Entry 6U01 (X-ray diffraction, 1.87 A resolution); this record covers chains C and D of the 4 polymer chains in the assembly.

Chain C (and D):
Name: 4-hydroxy-tetrahydrodipicolinate synthase
From: Campylobacter jejuni
Notes: EC 4.3.3.7; chain D of this document is another copy of the same molecule, construct and numbering; everything in this record applies to it too
UniProtKB: A0A2U0QMK8 (A0A2U0QMK8_CAMJU); numbering as in UniProt (aligned over 1-298)
Chain sequence (310 residues; numbered -11 to 298; the number before each row is that of its first residue; numbers below 1 keep their minus sign (Met-11 is residue -11)):
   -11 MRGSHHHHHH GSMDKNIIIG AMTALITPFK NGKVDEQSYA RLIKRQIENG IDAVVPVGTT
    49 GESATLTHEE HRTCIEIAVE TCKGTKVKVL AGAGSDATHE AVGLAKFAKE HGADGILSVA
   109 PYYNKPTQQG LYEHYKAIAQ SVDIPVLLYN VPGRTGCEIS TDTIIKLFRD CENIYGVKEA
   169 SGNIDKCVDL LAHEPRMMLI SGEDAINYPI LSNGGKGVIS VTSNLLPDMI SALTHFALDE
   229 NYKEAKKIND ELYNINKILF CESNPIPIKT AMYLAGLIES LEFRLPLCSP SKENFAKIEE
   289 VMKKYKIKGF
Unresolved in the structure: -11 to 2
Differences from the reference sequence: expression tag (-11 to 0); engineered mutation Asp84 (Asn in A0A2U0QMK8)
Modified / non-standard residues: Lys166 ((2S)-2-amino-6-[(1-hydroxy-1-oxo-propan-2-ylidene)amino]hexanoic acid; KPI)
Bound ions: Mg2+ near Asp158 (its only coordinating residue here)

How chain C and chain D interact:
Pairs across the interface (40; chain C residue first):
  Ile172(C) - Ile172(D)  hydrophobic
  Ile172(C) - Ile194(D)  hydrophobic
  Ile172(C) - Pro197(D)  hydrophobic
  Asp173(C) - Ala193(D)
  Asp173(C) - Ile194(D)
  Asp173(C) - Tyr241(D)  hydrogen bond
  Asp173(C) - Lys245(D)  salt bridge
  Val176(C) - Ala193(D)
  Val176(C) - Pro197(D)  hydrophobic
  Val176(C) - Asn237(D)
  Val176(C) - Tyr241(D)  hydrophobic
  Asp177(C) - Tyr241(D)
  Ala180(C) - Asp238(D)
  His181(C) - Tyr241(D)
  His181(C) - Asn242(D)  hydrogen bond
  Ala193(C) - Asp173(D)
  Ala193(C) - Val176(D)
  Ile194(C) - Ile172(D)  hydrophobic
  Ile194(C) - Asp173(D)
  Tyr196(C) - Ser200(D)  hydrogen bond (side chain-backbone)
  Tyr196(C) - Asn201(D)
  Tyr196(C) - Tyr230(D)
  Pro197(C) - Ile172(D)  hydrophobic
  Pro197(C) - Val176(D)  hydrophobic
  Ser200(C) - Tyr196(D)  hydrogen bond (backbone-side chain)
  Ser200(C) - Ser200(D)  hydrogen bond
  Asn201(C) - Tyr196(D)
  Asn201(C) - Lys234(D)  hydrogen bond (backbone-side chain)
  Tyr230(C) - Tyr230(D)  hydrophobic
  Lys231(C) - Glu228(D)
  Lys234(C) - Asn201(D)  hydrogen bond (side chain-backbone)
  Asn237(C) - Val176(D)
  Asp238(C) - Val176(D)
  Asp238(C) - Ala180(D)
  Tyr241(C) - Asp173(D)  hydrogen bond
  Tyr241(C) - Val176(D)  hydrophobic
  Tyr241(C) - Asp177(D)
  Tyr241(C) - His181(D)
  Asn242(C) - His181(D)  hydrogen bond
  Lys245(C) - Asp173(D)  salt bridge
Other interface residues (no listed pair), chain C (23 interface residues in all): Gly170, Leu179, Gly202
Other interface residues (no listed pair), chain D (23 interface residues in all): Gly170, Leu179, Gly202

In short:
Chain C and chain D each contribute 23 residues to their interface; the contacts include 9 hydrogen bonds and
2 salt bridges. Among the polar pairs are Asp173(C)-Lys245(D), Asp173(C)-Tyr241(D) and His181(C)-Asn242(D).
Chain C and chain D are both 4-hydroxy-tetrahydrodipicolinate synthase (Campylobacter jejuni); the structure,
Dihydrodipicolinate synthase (DHDPS) from C.jejuni, N84D mutant with pyruvate bound in the active site, was
determined by X-ray diffraction together with 6TZU from the same study.
